Entry 8VRN (electron microscopy, 2.57 A resolution); this record covers chains D and E of the 9 polymer chains in the assembly.

[Chain D]
Name: Gamma-aminobutyric acid receptor subunit alpha-1
Organism: Homo sapiens
UniProtKB: P14867 (GBRA1_HUMAN); residues 1-312 here correspond to UniProt positions 28-339 (UniProt number = residue number + 27)
Amino-acid sequence (358 residues; each row starts with the number of its first residue):
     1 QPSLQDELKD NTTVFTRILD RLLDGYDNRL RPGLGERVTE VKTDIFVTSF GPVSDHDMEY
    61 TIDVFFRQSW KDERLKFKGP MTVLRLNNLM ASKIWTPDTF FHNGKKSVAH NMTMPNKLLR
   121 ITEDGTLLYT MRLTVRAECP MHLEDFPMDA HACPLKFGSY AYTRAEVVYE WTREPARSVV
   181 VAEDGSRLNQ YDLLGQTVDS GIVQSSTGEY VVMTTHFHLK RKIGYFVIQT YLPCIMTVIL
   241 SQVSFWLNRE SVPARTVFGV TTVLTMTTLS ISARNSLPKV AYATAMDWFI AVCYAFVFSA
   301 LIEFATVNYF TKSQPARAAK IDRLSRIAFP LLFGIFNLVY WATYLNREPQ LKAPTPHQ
Unresolved in the structure: 1-9, 348-358
Disulfide bonds: Cys139-Cys153
Glycans and other covalent adducts: N-acetylglucosamine (NAG) linked to Asn111
Differences from the reference sequence: linker (313-319)
UniProt features mapped onto this chain:
  - binding site (4-aminobutanoate): Arg67, Thr130
  - binding site (3alpha-hydroxy-5alpha-pregnan-11,20-dione): Trp246
  - glycosylation (N-linked (GlcNAc...) asparagine): Asn11, Asn111

[Chain E]
Name: Gamma-aminobutyric acid receptor subunit gamma-2
Organism: Homo sapiens
UniProtKB: P18507 (GBRG2_HUMAN); residues 1-322 here correspond to UniProt positions 40-361 (UniProt number = residue number + 39)
Amino-acid sequence (417 residues; row label = number of the first residue in the row; numbers below 1 keep their minus sign (Trp-36 is residue -36)):
   -36 WSHPQFEKGG GSGGGSGGSS AWSHPQFEKL EVLFQGPQKS DDDYEDYASN KTWVLTPKVP
    24 EGDVTVILNN LLEGYDNKLR PDIGVKPTLI HTDMYVNSIG PVNAINMEYT IDIFFAQTWY
    84 DRRLKFNSTI KVLRLNSNMV GKIWIPDTFF RNSKKADAHW ITTPNRMLRI WNDGRVLYTL
   144 RLTIDAECQL QLHNFPMDEH SCPLEFSSYG YPREEIVYQW KRSSVEVGDT RSWRLYQFSF
   204 VGLRNTTEVV KTTSGDYVVM SVYFDLSRRM GYFTIQTYIP CTLIVVLSWV SFWINKDAVP
   264 ARTSLGITTV LTMTTLSTIA RKSLPKVSYV TAMDLFVSVC FIFVFSALVE YGTLHYFVSS
   324 QPARAAKMDS YARIFFPTAF CLFNLVYWVS YLYLSRGSGA TNFSLLKQAG DVEENPG
Unresolved in the structure: -36 to 24, 358-380
Disulfide bonds: Cys151-Cys165
Glycans and other covalent adducts: N-acetylglucosamine (NAG) linked to Asn208
Differences from the reference sequence: expression tag (-36 to 0); linker (323-329)
UniProt features mapped onto this chain:
  - glycosylation (N-linked (GlcNAc...) asparagine): Asn13, Asn90, Asn208

[Chain D / chain E interface]
Contacting residue pairs (73):
  Asp27(D) - Thr28(E)  hydrogen bond
  Asn28(D) - Asn101(E)  hydrogen bond (backbone-side chain)
  Arg29(D) - Leu31(E)
  Arg29(D) - Asn32(E)  hydrogen bond
  Arg29(D) - Leu35(E)
  Leu30(D) - Val27(E)  hydrophobic
  Leu30(D) - Thr28(E)
  Leu30(D) - Leu31(E)  hydrophobic
  His56(D) - Arg197(E)  hydrogen bond (backbone-side chain)
  Asp57(D) - Arg197(E)  salt bridge
  Met58(D) - Tyr199(E)  hydrogen bond
  Asp98(D) - Thr126(E)
  Thr99(D) - Ile124(E)
  Thr99(D) - Thr125(E)  hydrogen bond (backbone-backbone)
  Thr99(D) - Thr126(E)
  Phe100(D) - Ile124(E)
  Phe100(D) - Asn128(E)
  Phe100(D) - Arg144(E)
  Phe101(D) - Arg144(E)  hydrogen bond (backbone-side chain)
  His102(D) - Arg144(E)  hydrogen bond (backbone-side chain)
  Gly104(D) - Arg144(E)  hydrogen bond (backbone-side chain)
  Lys105(D) - His122(E)  hydrogen bond (backbone-side chain)
  Lys105(D) - Arg197(E)
  Ser107(D) - Ile124(E)
  Ala109(D) - Ile124(E)
  Met131(D) - Thr125(E)
  Leu133(D) - Ile124(E)  hydrophobic
  Glu138(D) - Ser61(E)
  Pro140(D) - Ser195(E)
  Tyr160(D) - Phe77(E)  hydrophobic
  Tyr160(D) - Asn128(E)
  Tyr160(D) - Arg129(E)
  Tyr160(D) - Met130(E)  hydrophobic
  Tyr160(D) - Thr142(E)
  Tyr160(D) - Leu143(E)  hydrogen bond (side chain-backbone)
  Tyr160(D) - Arg144(E)
  Ala161(D) - Leu98(E)
  Ala161(D) - Arg129(E)
  Ala161(D) - Met130(E)  hydrophobic
  Ala161(D) - Arg132(E)
  Tyr162(D) - Asn99(E)
  Thr163(D) - Arg132(E)
  Glu166(D) - Arg97(E)  salt bridge
  Thr207(D) - Arg132(E)  hydrogen bond (backbone-side chain)
  Tyr210(D) - Arg132(E)  hydrogen bond
  Val252(D) - Ala261(E)  hydrophobic
  Pro253(D) - Pro263(E)  hydrophobic
  Thr256(D) - Ala264(E)
  Val260(D) - Leu268(E)  hydrophobic
  Val260(D) - Thr271(E)
  Val263(D) - Leu250(E)  hydrophobic
  Leu264(D) - Thr271(E)
  Leu264(D) - Leu274(E)  hydrophobic
  Leu264(D) - Thr275(E)
  Ile271(D) - Leu279(E)  hydrophobic
  Ile271(D) - Ile282(E)  hydrophobic
  Arg274(D) - Tyr235(E)
  Arg274(D) - Ile238(E)
  Lys279(D) - Tyr199(E)
  Lys279(D) - Gln200(E)
  Lys279(D) - Tyr235(E)
  Val280(D) - Tyr235(E)
  Ala281(D) - Tyr199(E)
  Ala281(D) - Arg232(E)
  Ala281(D) - Gly234(E)
  Ala281(D) - Tyr235(E)
  Asp287(D) - Ile238(E)
  Tyr294(D) - Leu246(E)  hydrophobic
  Phe298(D) - Val249(E)  hydrophobic
  Ile302(D) - Val253(E)  hydrophobic
  Asn308(D) - Trp256(E)
  Asn308(D) - Ile257(E)
  Asn308(D) - Asn258(E)  hydrogen bond (side chain-backbone)
Also at the interface, not in a pair above, chain D (58 interface residues in all): Leu34, Phe66, Trp95, Thr96, Pro97, Asn103, Val108, Ser206, Val257, Thr267, Tyr282, Leu301, Phe304, Ala305, Tyr309
Also at the interface, not in a pair above, chain E (53 interface residues in all): Gly25, Lys105, Glu189, Pro243, Ile247, Ser267, Arg336

[Overview]
The interface between chain D and chain E involves 58 residues on one side and 53 on the other; the contacts
include 14 hydrogen bonds and 2 salt bridges. Polar pairs include Asp57(D)-Arg197(E), Glu166(D)-Arg97(E) and
Asp27(D)-Thr28(E).
Chain D is Gamma-aminobutyric acid receptor subunit alpha-1 and chain E is Gamma-aminobutyric acid receptor
subunit gamma-2, both from Homo sapiens; the structure, Human GABAA receptor alpha1-beta2-gamma2 subtype in
complex with GABA plus PPTQ, was determined by electron microscopy, deposited together with 8VQY.
